8WOF - chains J and R of the 13 polymer chains in the assembly; structure by electron microscopy, 3.30 A resolution.

# Chain J (and R)
Name: SIR2-like domain-containing protein
Organism: Paenibacillus sp. 453mf
Notes: chain R of this document is another copy of the same molecule, construct and numbering; everything in this record applies to it too
Reference sequence: A0A1I6T0R8 (A0A1I6T0R8_9BACL); residue numbers follow UniProt; this construct covers 1-381
Chain sequence (381 residues; each row starts with the number of its first residue):
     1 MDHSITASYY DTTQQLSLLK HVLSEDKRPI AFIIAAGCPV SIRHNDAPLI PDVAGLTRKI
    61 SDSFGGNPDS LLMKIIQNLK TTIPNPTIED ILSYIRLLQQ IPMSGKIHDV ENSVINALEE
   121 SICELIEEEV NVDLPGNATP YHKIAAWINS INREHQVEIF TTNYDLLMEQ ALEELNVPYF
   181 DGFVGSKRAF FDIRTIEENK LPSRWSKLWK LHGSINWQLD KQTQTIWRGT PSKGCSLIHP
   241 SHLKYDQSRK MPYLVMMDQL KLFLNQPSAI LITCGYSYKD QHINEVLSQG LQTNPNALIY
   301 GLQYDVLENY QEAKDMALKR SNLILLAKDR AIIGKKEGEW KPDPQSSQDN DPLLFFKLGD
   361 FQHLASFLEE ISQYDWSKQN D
Not modelled in the structure: 1-12, 64-71, 341-356, 374-381 (chain R: 1-7, 65-68, 246-250, 343-353, 374-381)

# Interface between chain J and chain R
Residue-residue contacts (5; chain J residue first):
  N78(J) with M103(R)
  K106(J) with K106(R)
  I107(J) with M103(R)
  Q247(J) with E285(R)
  S248(J) with E285(R), hydrogen bond (backbone-side chain)
Other interface residues (no listed pair), chain J (7 interface residues in all): I101, P102
Other interface residues (no listed pair), chain R (6 interface residues in all): N78, L97, I107

# Summary
7 residues of chain J and 6 residues of chain R are in contact; the contacts include 1 hydrogen bond. The
hydrogen-bonded pair is S248(J)-E285(R).
Chain J and chain R are both SIR2-like domain-containing protein (Paenibacillus sp. 453mf); the structure,
Cryo-EM structure of SIR2/HerA complex, was determined by electron microscopy.
